PDB entry 6GO6 | X-ray diffraction, 2.09 A resolution | chains A and E of the 4 polymer chains in the assembly

Chain A:
Molecule: DNA nucleotidylexotransferase, DNA-directed DNA/RNA polymerase mu
Source organism: Mus musculus
Notes: EC 2.7.7.31, 2.7.7.7
Reference sequence: chimeric construct of P09838, Q9JIW4: residues 132-377 from P09838 (TDT_MOUSE) positions 132-377 (same numbers); residues 378-407 from Q9JIW4 positions 363-392 (UniProt number = residue number - 15); residues 408-511 from P09838 (TDT_MOUSE) positions 407-510 (UniProt number = residue number - 1)
Sequence (401 residues; row label = number of the first residue in the row):
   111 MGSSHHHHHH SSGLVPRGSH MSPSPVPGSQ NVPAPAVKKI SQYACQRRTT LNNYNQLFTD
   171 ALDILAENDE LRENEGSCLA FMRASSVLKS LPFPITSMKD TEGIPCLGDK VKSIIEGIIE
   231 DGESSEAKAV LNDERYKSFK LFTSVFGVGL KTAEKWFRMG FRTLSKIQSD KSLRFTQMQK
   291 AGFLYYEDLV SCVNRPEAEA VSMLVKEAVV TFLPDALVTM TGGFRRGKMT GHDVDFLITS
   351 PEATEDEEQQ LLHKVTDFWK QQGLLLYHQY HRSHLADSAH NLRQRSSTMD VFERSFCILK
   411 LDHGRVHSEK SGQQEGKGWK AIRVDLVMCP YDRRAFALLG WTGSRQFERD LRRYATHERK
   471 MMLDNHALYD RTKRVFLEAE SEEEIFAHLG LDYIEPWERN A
Unresolved in the structure: 111-147, 420-424
Construct notes: initiating methionine (111); expression tag (112-131); conflict Val401 (Ala386 in Q9JIW4)
Bound ions: Na+: Thr253, Val258; Mg2+: Asp343, Asp345 (together with 2',3'-dideoxycytidine 5'-triphosphate)
Residues lining bound ligands: 2',3'-dideoxycytidine 5'-triphosphate (DCT): Gly332, Gly333, Arg336, Lys338, Thr340, Gly341, His342, Asp343, Asp345, Ser388, Ala389, His390, Asn391, Leu392, Gly450, Trp451, Thr452, Gly453, Ser454, Arg455, Glu458
Swiss-Prot annotation at these positions:
  - region: Val258 to Thr262 (Involved in DNA binding)
  - binding site (a 2'-deoxyribonucleoside 5'-triphosphate): Gly333 to Lys338, His342 to Asp345, Gly450, Trp451
  - binding site (Mg(2+)): Asp343, Asp345, Asp435
  - modified residue: Ser134 (Phosphoserine)

Chain E:
Molecule: 6-nt DNA strand
Sequence (6 nucleotides; numbered 1 to 6; the number before each row is that of its first residue):
     1 AAAAAC

How chain A and chain E interact:
Pairs across the interface (11; chain A residue first):
  Gln152(A) with DA4(E), hydrogen bond to the phosphate
  Gly186(A) with DA1(E), base contact
  Ser187(A) with DA1(E), sugar contact
  Ala190(A) with DA1(E), sugar contact
  Phe191(A) with DA1(E), phosphate contact
  Gly218(A) with DA2(E), hydrogen bond to the phosphate; DA3(E), phosphate contact
  Asp219(A) with DA2(E), hydrogen bond to the phosphate
  Lys220(A) with DA1(E), phosphate contact; DA2(E), hydrogen bond to the phosphate
  Val221(A) with DA2(E), hydrogen bond to the phosphate
Also at the interface, not in a pair above, chain A (11 interface residues in all): Cys216, Leu217

Summary:
11 residues of chain A face 4 of chain E across their interface; the contacts include 5 hydrogen bonds. Among
the polar pairs are Gln152(A)-DA4(E), Gly218(A)-DA2(E) and Asp219(A)-DA2(E). Ligands of chain A:
2',3'-dideoxycytidine 5'-triphosphate.
Here chain A is DNA nucleotidylexotransferase, DNA-directed DNA/RNA polymerase mu (Mus musculus) and chain E
is a 6-nt DNA strand. Entry 6GO6 (TdT chimera (Loop1 of pol mu) - ternary complex with downstream dsDNA) was
determined by X-ray diffraction (same publication as 6GO3, 6GO4, 6GO5 and 6GO7).
